Entry 8VBS (X-ray diffraction, 3.31 A resolution); this record covers chains C and B of the 4 polymer chains in the assembly.

[Chain C]
Protein: Cysteine desulfuration protein SufE
Organism: Escherichia coli
Reference sequence: J7Q7S7 (J7Q7S7_ECOLX); numbering as in UniProt (aligned over 1-138)
Chain sequence (138 residues; row label = number of the first residue in the row):
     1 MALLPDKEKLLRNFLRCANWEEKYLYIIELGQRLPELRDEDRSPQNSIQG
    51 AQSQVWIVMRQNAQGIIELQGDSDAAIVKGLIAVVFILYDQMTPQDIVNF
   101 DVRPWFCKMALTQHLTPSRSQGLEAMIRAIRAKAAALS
Unresolved in the structure: 1-2, 116-119
Sequence notes: engineered mutation A51 (Cys in J7Q7S7), C107 (Glu in J7Q7S7)
Reported in the primary citation:
  - conformationally variable residues (order/disorder transition): T116 to R119
  - mutagenesis - R119A: abolished catalytic activity with Cysteine desulfurase (chain B)
  - mutagenesis - T116A, T116S, R119K, Q121A, Q121E: unchanged catalytic activity with Cysteine desulfurase (chain B)
  - mutagenesis - C51A/E107C/R119A, R119A: increased binding to Cysteine desulfurase (chain B)
  - mutagenesis - C51A/E107C/R119K, C51A/E107C/T116A, C51A/E107C/Q121A: unchanged binding to Cysteine desulfurase (chain B)

[Chain B]
Protein: Cysteine desulfurase
Organism: Escherichia coli
Notes: EC 2.8.1.7
Reference sequence: P77444 (SUFS_ECOLI); numbering as in UniProt (aligned over 1-406)
Chain sequence (406 residues; row label = number of the first residue in the row):
     1 MIFSVDKVRADFPVLSREVNGLPLAYLDSAASAQKPSQVIDAEAEFYRHG
    51 YAAVHRGIHTLSAQATEKMENVRKRASLFINARSAEELVFVRGTTEGINL
   101 VANSWGNSNVRAGDNIIISQMEHHANIVPWQMLCARVGAELRVIPLNPDG
   151 TLQLETLPTLFDEKTRLLAITHVSNVLGTENPLAEMITLAHQHGAKVLVD
   201 GAQAVMHHPVDVQALDCDFYVFSGHKLYGPTGIGILYVKEALLQEMPPWE
   251 GGGSMIATVSLSEGTTWTKAPWRFEAGTPNTGGIIGLGAALEYVSALGLN
   301 NIAEYEQNLMHYALSQLESVPDLTLYGPQNRLGVIAFNLGKHHAYDVGSF
   351 LDNYGIAVRTGHHCAMPLMAYYNVPAMCRASLAMYNTHEEVDRLVTGLQR
   401 IHRLLG
Unresolved in the structure: 1, 406
Modified / non-standard residues: K226 ((2S)-2-amino-6-[[3-hydroxy-2-methyl-5-(phosphonooxymethyl)pyridin-4-yl]methylideneamino]hexanoic acid; LLP); C364 (S-mercaptocysteine; CSS)
Swiss-Prot annotation at these positions:
  - active site: C364 (Cysteine persulfide intermediate)
  - modified residue: K226 (N6-(pyridoxal phosphate)lysine)
  - mutagenesis: H55 (H55A: No effect), H123 (H123A: Loss of function; possibly due to destabilization of PLP in the active site), C364 (C364A: Abolishes activity towards L-cysteine but not towards selenocysteine), R379 (R379A: Loss of function)
Reported in the primary citation:
  - mutagenesis - S349A: unchanged binding to Cysteine desulfuration protein SufE (chain C)
  - specificity-determining residues: Y345 (by similarity / conservation)
  - catalytic residues: C364 (proposed by the authors, not directly observed)

[Chain C / chain B interface]
Contacting residue pairs - 8 pairs, chain C then chain B:
  Q49(C) with A257(B)
  G50(C) with R56(B), hydrogen bond (backbone-side chain)
  Q52(C) with R56(B)
  Q121(C) with R56(B), hydrogen bond; A63(B); T66(B); E67(B)
  R128(C) with E86(B), salt bridge
Other interface residues (no listed pair), chain C (9 interface residues in all): A51, H114, G122, A125
Other interface residues (no listed pair), chain B (9 interface residues in all): G57, I58, T60
From the paper, about this interface:
  - interface residues, chain C: S47(C), T112(C)
  - interface residues, chain B: R56(B), T60(B)
  - hot spots on chain B (mutagenesis) - H343A (Kd >20 uM), Y345A (Kd >20 uM), Y354A (Kd >20 uM): decreased binding to Cysteine desulfuration protein SufE (chain C)
  - hot spots on chain B (mutagenesis) - D346A, F350A: abolished binding to Cysteine desulfuration protein SufE (chain C)
  - hot spots on chain B (mutagenesis) - N353A: increased binding to Cysteine desulfuration protein SufE (chain C)

[Overview]
Chain C and chain B each contribute 9 residues to their interface; the contacts include 2 hydrogen bonds and 1
salt bridge. Among the polar pairs are R128(C)-E86(B), G50(C)-R56(B) and Q121(C)-R56(B). The paper reports the
catalytic residue C364(B); H343A, Y345A and Y354A of chain B reduce binding to Cysteine desulfuration protein
SufE (chain C); 17 substitutions were tested in all.
Chain C is Cysteine desulfuration protein SufE and chain B is Cysteine desulfurase, both from Escherichia
coli; the structure, E. coli cysteine desulfurase SufS bound to SufE C51A, was determined by X-ray
diffraction.
